9EZD - chains A and F of the 4 polymer chains in the assembly; structure by X-ray diffraction, 2.63 A resolution.

# Chain A
Protein: BsmI
Organism: Geobacillus stearothermophilus
UniProt: Q8RLN4 (Q8RLN4_GEOSE); residue numbers follow UniProt; this construct covers 1-676
Sequence (676 residues; each row starts with the number of its first residue):
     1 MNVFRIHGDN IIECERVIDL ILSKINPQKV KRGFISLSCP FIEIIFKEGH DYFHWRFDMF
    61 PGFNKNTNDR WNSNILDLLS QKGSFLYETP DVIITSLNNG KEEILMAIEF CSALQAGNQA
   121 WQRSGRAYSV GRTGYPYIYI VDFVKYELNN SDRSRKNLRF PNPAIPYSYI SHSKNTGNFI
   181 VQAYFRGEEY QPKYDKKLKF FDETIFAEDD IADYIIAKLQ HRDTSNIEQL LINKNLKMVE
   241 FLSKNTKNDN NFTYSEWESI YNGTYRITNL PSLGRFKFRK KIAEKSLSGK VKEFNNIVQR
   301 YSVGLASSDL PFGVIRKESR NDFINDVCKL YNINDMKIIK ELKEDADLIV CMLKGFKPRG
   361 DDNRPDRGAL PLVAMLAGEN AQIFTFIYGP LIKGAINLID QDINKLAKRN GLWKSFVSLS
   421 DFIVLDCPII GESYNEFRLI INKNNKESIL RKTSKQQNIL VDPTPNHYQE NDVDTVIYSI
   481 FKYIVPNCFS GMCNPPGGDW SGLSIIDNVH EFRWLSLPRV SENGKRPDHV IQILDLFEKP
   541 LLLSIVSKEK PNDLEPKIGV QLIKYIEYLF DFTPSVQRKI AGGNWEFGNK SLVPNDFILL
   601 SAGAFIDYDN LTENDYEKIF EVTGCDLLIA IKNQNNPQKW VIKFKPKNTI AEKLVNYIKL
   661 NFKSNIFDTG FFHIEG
Not modelled in the structure: 66-67, 487-493
Differences from the reference sequence: engineered mutation Asp507 (Arg in Q8RLN4), Val509 (Gly in Q8RLN4), Val546 (Glu in Q8RLN4)
Ion coordination: Mg2+: Asp91, Glu109
From the paper describing this entry:
  - catalytic residues: Glu109

# Chain F
Molecule: Top strand (13-nt DNA)
Sequence (13 nucleotides; each row starts with the number of its first residue):
     1 GAGGAATGCA GAC

# How chain A and chain F interact
Pairs across the interface (34):
  Gly117(A) - DG4(F)  phosphate contact
  Asn118(A) - DA5(F)  hydrogen bond to the base
  Asn118(A) - DA6(F)  hydrogen bond to the base
  Trp121(A) - DA5(F)  phosphate contact
  Arg159(A) - DG3(F)  hydrogen bond to the base
  Arg159(A) - DG4(F)  hydrogen bond to the base
  Asn162(A) - DG4(F)  hydrogen bond to the phosphate
  Thr246(A) - DG3(F)  phosphate contact
  Lys247(A) - DA2(F)  phosphate contact
  Lys247(A) - DG3(F)  salt bridge to the phosphate
  Lys280(A) - DA5(F)  salt bridge to the phosphate
  Lys281(A) - DA5(F)  sugar contact
  Ile282(A) - DA6(F)  phosphate contact
  Ala283(A) - DA5(F)  phosphate contact
  Ala283(A) - DA6(F)  hydrogen bond to the phosphate
  Lys285(A) - DA6(F)  phosphate contact
  Lys285(A) - DT7(F)  phosphate contact
  Ser286(A) - DA6(F)  hydrogen bond to the phosphate
  Asp309(A) - DG4(F)  phosphate contact
  Pro311(A) - DA5(F)  phosphate contact
  Lys354(A) - DA6(F)  phosphate contact
  Lys354(A) - DT7(F)  salt bridge to the phosphate
  Lys357(A) - DT7(F)  sugar contact
  Lys357(A) - DG8(F)  hydrogen bond to the base
  Pro358(A) - DT7(F)  phosphate contact
  Pro358(A) - DG8(F)  phosphate contact
  Arg359(A) - DC9(F)  salt bridge to the phosphate
  Asn363(A) - DT7(F)  base contact
  Arg364(A) - DC9(F)  base contact
  Pro365(A) - DT7(F)  base contact
  Tyr388(A) - DA6(F)  hydrogen bond to the phosphate
  Glu470(A) - DA12(F)  phosphate contact
  Arg519(A) - DA10(F)  salt bridge to the phosphate
  Arg519(A) - DG11(F)  salt bridge to the phosphate
Also at the interface, not in a pair above, chain A (29 interface residues in all): Lys197, Leu310, Phe356, Asp361

# In short
The interface between chain A and chain F involves 29 residues on one side and 11 on the other; the contacts
include 9 hydrogen bonds and 6 salt bridges. Polar contacts include Asn118(A)-DA5(F), Asn118(A)-DA6(F) and
Arg159(A)-DG3(F). The Mg2+ site is built by Asp91(A) and Glu109(A). The paper reports the catalytic residue
Glu109(A).
Chain A is BsmI (Geobacillus stearothermophilus) and chain F is Top strand (13-nt DNA); the structure, BsmI
(Bottom Nicking mutant) crystallized with Mg2+ and cognate dsDNA (Post-reactive complex), was determined by
X-ray diffraction (same publication as 9EZ5, 9EZ7 and 9F38).
